PDB entry 8KB4 | electron microscopy, 3.10 A resolution | chain A

== Chain A ==
Molecule: Transmembrane protein 87A, EGFP
From: Homo sapiens
UniProt: chimeric construct of Q8NBN3, A0A6M5E0N3: residues 1-555 from Q8NBN3 (TM87A_HUMAN) positions 1-555 (same numbers); residues 577-814 from A0A6M5E0N3 positions 2-239 (UniProt number = residue number - 575)
Amino-acid sequence (854 residues; each row starts with the number of its first residue):
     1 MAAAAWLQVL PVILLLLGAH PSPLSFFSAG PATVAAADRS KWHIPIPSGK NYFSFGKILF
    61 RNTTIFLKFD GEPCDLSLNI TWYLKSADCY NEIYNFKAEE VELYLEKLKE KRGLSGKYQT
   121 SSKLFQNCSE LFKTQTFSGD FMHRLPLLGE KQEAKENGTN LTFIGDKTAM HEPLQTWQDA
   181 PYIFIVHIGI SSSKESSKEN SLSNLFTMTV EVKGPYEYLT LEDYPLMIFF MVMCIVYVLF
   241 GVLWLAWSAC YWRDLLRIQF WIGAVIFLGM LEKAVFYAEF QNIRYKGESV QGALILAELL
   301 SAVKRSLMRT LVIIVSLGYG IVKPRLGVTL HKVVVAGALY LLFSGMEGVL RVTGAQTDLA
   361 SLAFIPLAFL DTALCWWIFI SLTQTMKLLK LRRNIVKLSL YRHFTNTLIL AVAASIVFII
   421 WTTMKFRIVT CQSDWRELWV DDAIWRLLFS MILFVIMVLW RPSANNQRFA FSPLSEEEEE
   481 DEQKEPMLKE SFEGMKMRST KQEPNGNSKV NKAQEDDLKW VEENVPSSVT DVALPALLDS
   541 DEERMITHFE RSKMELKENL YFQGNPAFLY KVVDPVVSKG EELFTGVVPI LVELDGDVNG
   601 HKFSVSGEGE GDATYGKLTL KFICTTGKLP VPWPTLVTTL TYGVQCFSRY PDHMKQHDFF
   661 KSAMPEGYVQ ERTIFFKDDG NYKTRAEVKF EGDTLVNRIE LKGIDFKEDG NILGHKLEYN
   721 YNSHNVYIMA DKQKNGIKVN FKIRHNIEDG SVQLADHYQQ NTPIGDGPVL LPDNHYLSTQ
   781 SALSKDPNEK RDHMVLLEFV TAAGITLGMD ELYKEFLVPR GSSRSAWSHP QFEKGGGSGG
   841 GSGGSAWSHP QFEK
Not modelled in the structure: 1-37, 147-167, 193-202, 471-854
Disulfide bonds: Cys-74/Cys-128, Cys-89/Cys-431
Glycans and other covalent adducts: N-acetylglucosamine (NAG) linked to Asn-79, Asn-127
Differences from the reference sequence: engineered mutation Met-308 (Ala in Q8NBN3); linker (556-576); conflict Gln-760 (His185 in A0A6M5E0N3); expression tag (815-854)
Small-molecule neighbours: 65I ((9R,12R)-15-amino-12-hydroxy-6,12-dioxo-7,11,13-trioxa-12lambda~5~-phosphapentadecan-9-yl undecanoate): Arg-305, Phe-364, Ile-365, Leu-367, Asp-371, Arg-427
UniProt features mapped onto this chain:
  - modified residue: Ser-540 (Phosphoserine)
  - glycosylation (N-linked (GlcNAc...) asparagine): Asn-79, Asn-127, Asn-157, Asn-160

== Summary ==
Chain A binds compound 65I. N-acetylglucosamine is covalently linked to Asn-79 and Asn-127.
Chain A is Transmembrane protein 87A, EGFP (Homo sapiens); the structure, Cryo-EM structure of human TMEM87A
A308M, was determined by electron microscopy together with 8HSI and 8HTT from the same study.
